8BXQ - chains A and B; structure by X-ray diffraction, 1.60 A resolution.

# Chain A
Molecule: 14-3-3 protein sigma
Organism: Homo sapiens
Reference sequence: P31947 (1433S_HUMAN); residue numbers follow UniProt; this construct covers 1-231
Sequence (236 residues; each row starts with the number of its first residue; numbers below 1 keep their minus sign (Gly-4 is residue -4)):
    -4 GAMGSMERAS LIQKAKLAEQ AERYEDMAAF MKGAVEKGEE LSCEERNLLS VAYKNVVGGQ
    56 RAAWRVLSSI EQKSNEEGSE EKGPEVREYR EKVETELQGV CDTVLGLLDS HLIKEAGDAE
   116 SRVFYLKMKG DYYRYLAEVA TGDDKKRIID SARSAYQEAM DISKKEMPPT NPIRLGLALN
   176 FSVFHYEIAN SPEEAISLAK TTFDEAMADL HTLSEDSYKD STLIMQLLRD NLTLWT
Construct notes: expression tag (-4 to 0)
Small-molecule neighbours: S3U (N-[3-(5-carbamimidoylthiophen-3-yl)phenyl]-1-phenoxy-cyclohexane-1-carboxamide): Glu14, Cys38, Glu39, Asn42, Leu43, Val46, Phe119, Lys122, Pro167, Ile168, Gly171, Asp215, Leu218, Ile219
UniProt features mapped onto this chain:
  - site (Interaction with phosphoserine on interacting protein): Arg56, Arg129
  - modified residue (Phosphoserine): Ser5, Ser74

# Chain B
Molecule: ERalpha peptide
Sequence (5 residues; row label = number of the first residue in the row):
   591 FPATV
Modified residues: Thr594 (phosphothreonine; TPO)
What the authors report for this chain:
  - conformationally variable residues (side-chain flip): Val595

# Chain A / chain B interface
Contacting residue pairs (22; chain A residue first):
  Lys49(A) - Thr594(B)
  Lys49(A) - Val595(B)
  Arg56(A) - Thr594(B)
  Arg60(A) - Phe591(B)
  Lys122(A) - Val595(B)  hydrogen bond (side chain-backbone)
  Arg129(A) - Thr594(B)
  Tyr130(A) - Thr594(B)
  Gly171(A) - Val595(B)
  Leu174(A) - Ala593(B)
  Leu174(A) - Thr594(B)
  Leu174(A) - Val595(B)  hydrophobic
  Asn175(A) - Thr594(B)
  Asn175(A) - Val595(B)  hydrogen bond (side chain-backbone)
  Val178(A) - Pro592(B)  hydrophobic
  Val178(A) - Ala593(B)
  Val178(A) - Thr594(B)
  Glu182(A) - Pro592(B)
  Leu222(A) - Val595(B)  hydrophobic
  Asn226(A) - Pro592(B)
  Asn226(A) - Ala593(B)  hydrogen bond (side chain-backbone)
  Leu229(A) - Pro592(B)  hydrophobic
  Trp230(A) - Pro592(B)  hydrophobic
Also at the interface, not in a pair above, chain A (16 interface residues in all): Asp126

# Overview
Chain A and chain B form an interface of 16 and 5 residues respectively; the contacts include 3 hydrogen
bonds. Among the polar pairs are Lys122(A)-Val595(B), Asn175(A)-Val595(B) and Asn226(A)-Ala593(B). Bound to
chain A: compound S3U. From the paper: conformational variability at Val595(B).
Here chain A is 14-3-3 protein sigma (Homo sapiens) and chain B is ERalpha peptide. Entry 8BXQ
(fragment-linked stabilizer for ERa - 14-3-3 interaction (1075296)) was determined by X-ray diffraction
together with 8BWJ, 8BWX, 8BWZ, 8BX0, 8BX3, 8BX4 and 24 further entries from the same study.
